Entry 9MN6 (electron microscopy, 2.71 A resolution); this record covers chains N and B of the 5 polymer chains in the assembly.

[Chain N]
Molecule: Non-Template Strand DNA
Sequence (66 nucleotides; row label = number of the first residue in the row; numbers below 1 keep their minus sign (DG-4 is residue -4)):
    -4 GTGTTAGTTAGGGAGTGACTGTTAAAAGTGCATACCGCCAAGAGAAAAGA
    46 AAACCCAATTGTGGCC
Unresolved in the structure: -4 to 22, 53-61

[Chain B]
Protein: Dimethyladenosine transferase 2, mitochondrial
From: Homo sapiens
Notes: EC 2.1.1.-
UniProt: Q9H5Q4 (TFB2M_HUMAN); residues 1-396 here = UniProt positions 1-396
Chain sequence (396 residues; row label = number of the first residue in the row):
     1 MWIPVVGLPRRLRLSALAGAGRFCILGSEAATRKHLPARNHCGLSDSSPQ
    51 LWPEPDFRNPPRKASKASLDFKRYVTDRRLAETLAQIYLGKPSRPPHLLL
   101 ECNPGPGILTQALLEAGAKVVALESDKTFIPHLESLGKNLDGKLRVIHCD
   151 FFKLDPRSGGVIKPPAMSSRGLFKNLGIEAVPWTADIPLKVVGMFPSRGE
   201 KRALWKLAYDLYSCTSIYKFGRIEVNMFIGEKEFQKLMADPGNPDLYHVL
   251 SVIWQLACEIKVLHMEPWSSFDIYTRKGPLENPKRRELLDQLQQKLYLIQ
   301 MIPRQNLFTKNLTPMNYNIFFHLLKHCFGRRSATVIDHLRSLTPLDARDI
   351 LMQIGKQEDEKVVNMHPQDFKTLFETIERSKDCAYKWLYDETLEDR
Unresolved in the structure: 1-71, 276-291
UniProt features mapped onto this chain:
  - region: Arg330, Arg331 (DNA-binding)
  - binding site (S-adenosyl-L-methionine): Val75, Glu124, Asp150
  - mutagenesis: Gly105 (G105A: Abolishes methyltransferase activity), Arg330 (R330A: Impairs transcription initiation; when associated with A-331), Arg331 (R331A: Impairs transcription initiation; when associated with A-330)
From the paper describing this entry:
  - binding site for the 6-nt RNA strand: Asp395

[Chain N / chain B interface]
Residue-residue contacts (38):
  DA36(N) - Lys201(B)  phosphate contact
  DA36(N) - Glu233(B)  sugar contact
  DA36(N) - Lys236(B)  salt bridge to the phosphate
  DA36(N) - His248(B)  sugar contact
  DG37(N) - Trp205(B)  hydrogen bond to the sugar
  DG37(N) - His248(B)  salt bridge to the phosphate
  DG37(N) - Val249(B)  base contact
  DG37(N) - Leu250(B)  phosphate contact
  DG37(N) - Phe321(B)  base contact
  DG37(N) - Lys325(B)  base contact
  DA38(N) - Arg202(B)  sugar contact
  DG39(N) - Lys201(B)  phosphate contact
  DG39(N) - Arg202(B)  phosphate contact
  DG39(N) - Trp205(B)  hydrogen bond to the phosphate
  DG39(N) - Tyr209(B)  hydrogen bond to the base
  DG39(N) - Phe321(B)  base contact
  DG39(N) - Glu394(B)  base contact
  DA40(N) - Arg202(B)  phosphate contact
  DA40(N) - Tyr209(B)  stacking on the base
  DA41(N) - Arg157(B)  sugar contact
  DA41(N) - Arg202(B)  phosphate contact
  DA41(N) - Lys206(B)  phosphate contact
  DA42(N) - Gly199(B)  base contact
  DA42(N) - Arg202(B)  hydrogen bond to the base
  DA42(N) - Lys206(B)  sugar contact
  DA43(N) - Phe152(B)  phosphate contact
  DA43(N) - Pro156(B)  base contact
  DA43(N) - Arg157(B)  salt bridge to the phosphate
  DA43(N) - Gly159(B)  hydrogen bond to the base
  DA43(N) - Gly160(B)  base contact
  DA43(N) - Val161(B)  hydrogen bond to the base
  DA43(N) - Lys163(B)  base contact
  DA43(N) - Ala166(B)  base contact
  DA43(N) - Lys206(B)  phosphate contact
  DG44(N) - Ser158(B)  base contact
  DG44(N) - Gly159(B)  base contact
  DG44(N) - Val161(B)  base contact
  DG44(N) - Lys163(B)  base contact
Other interface residues (no listed pair), chain N (10 interface residues in all): DA35
Other interface residues (no listed pair), chain B (30 interface residues in all): Lys153, Ile162, Arg198, Tyr317, His322, Tyr389, Leu393

[Overview]
10 residues of chain N face 30 of chain B across their interface, with 6 hydrogen bonds, 3 salt bridges and 1
aromatic stacking contact. Among the polar pairs are DG39(N)-Tyr209(B), DA42(N)-Arg202(B) and
DA43(N)-Gly159(B). From the paper: a binding site for the 6-nt RNA strand at Asp395(B).
Here chain N is Non-Template Strand DNA and chain B is Dimethyladenosine transferase 2, mitochondrial (Homo
sapiens). Entry 9MN6 (Structure of the human mitochondrial late-stage transcription initiation complex, IC8)
was determined by electron microscopy, deposited together with 9MN4, 9MN5, 9MN7, 9MN8, 9MN9 and 9MNA.
